Entry 3L4M (X-ray diffraction, 2.02 A resolution); this record covers chains D and F of the 6 polymer chains in the assembly.

Chain D (and F):
Molecule: Methylamine dehydrogenase heavy chain
From: Paracoccus denitrificans
Notes: EC 1.4.99.3; chain F of this document is another copy of the same molecule, construct and numbering; everything in this record applies to it too
UniProtKB: A1BB97 (A1BB97_PARDP); residues 1-386 here correspond to UniProt positions 32-417 (UniProt number = residue number + 31)
Chain sequence (386 residues; numbered 1 to 386; the number before each row is that of its first residue):
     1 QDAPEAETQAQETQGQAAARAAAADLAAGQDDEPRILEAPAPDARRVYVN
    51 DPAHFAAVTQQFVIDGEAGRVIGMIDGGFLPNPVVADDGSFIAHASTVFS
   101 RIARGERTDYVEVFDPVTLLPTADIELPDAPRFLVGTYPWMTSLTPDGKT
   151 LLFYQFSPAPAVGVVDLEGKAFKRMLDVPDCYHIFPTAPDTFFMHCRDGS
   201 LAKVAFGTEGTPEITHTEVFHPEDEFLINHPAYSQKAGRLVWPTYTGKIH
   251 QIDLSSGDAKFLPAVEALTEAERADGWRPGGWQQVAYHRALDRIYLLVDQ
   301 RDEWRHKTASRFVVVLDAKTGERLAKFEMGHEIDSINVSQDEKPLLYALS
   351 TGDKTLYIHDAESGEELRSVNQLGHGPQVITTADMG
Disordered / not traced: 1-10
Disulfide bonds: C181-C196

Chain D / chain F interface:
Pairs across the interface (24; chain D residue first):
  V58(D) - V58(F)  hydrophobic
  V58(D) - I102(F)  hydrophobic
  G77(D) - I102(F)
  G78(D) - I102(F)
  V98(D) - S100(F)
  V98(D) - R101(F)
  V98(D) - I102(F)  hydrophobic
  S100(D) - V98(F)
  R101(D) - V98(F)
  R101(D) - Y110(F)
  R101(D) - D124(F)  salt bridge
  I102(D) - G77(F)
  I102(D) - G78(F)
  I102(D) - V98(F)  hydrophobic
  I102(D) - Y110(F)
  A103(D) - D76(F)
  R104(D) - E112(F)  salt bridge
  R104(D) - P121(F)
  Y110(D) - R101(F)
  Y110(D) - I102(F)
  E112(D) - R104(F)  salt bridge
  P121(D) - R104(F)
  D124(D) - R101(F)  salt bridge
  H375(D) - H375(F)
Also at the interface, not in a pair above, chain D (17 interface residues in all): D76, T108, F114
Also at the interface, not in a pair above, chain F (17 interface residues in all): A103, T108, F114

Summary:
The chain D/chain F interface involves 17 residues from each chain, with 4 salt bridges. Polar contacts
include R101(D)-D124(F) and R104(D)-E112(F).
Both chains are Methylamine dehydrogenase heavy chain (Paracoccus denitrificans). Entry 3L4M (Crystal
Structure of the MauG/pre-Methylamine Dehydrogenase Complex) was determined by X-ray diffraction, deposited
together with 3L4O.
